Entry 4QZ1 (X-ray diffraction, 3.00 A resolution); this record covers chains B and C of the 28 polymer chains in the assembly.

== Chain B ==
Molecule: Proteasome subunit alpha type-3
Source organism: Saccharomyces cerevisiae
Notes: EC 3.4.25.1
UniProt: P23638 (PSA3_YEAST); residues 0-257 here correspond to UniProt positions 1-258 (UniProt number = residue number + 1)
Chain sequence (258 residues; each row starts with the number of its first residue; numbering starts at 0):
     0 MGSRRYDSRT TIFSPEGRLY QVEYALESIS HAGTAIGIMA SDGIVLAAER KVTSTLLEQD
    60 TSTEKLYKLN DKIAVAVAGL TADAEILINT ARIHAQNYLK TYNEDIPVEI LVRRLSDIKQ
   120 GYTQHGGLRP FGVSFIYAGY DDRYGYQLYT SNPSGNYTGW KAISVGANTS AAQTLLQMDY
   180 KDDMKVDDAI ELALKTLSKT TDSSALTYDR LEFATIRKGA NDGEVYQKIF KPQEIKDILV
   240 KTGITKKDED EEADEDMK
Not modelled in the structure: 0, 245-257
UniProt features mapped onto this chain:
  - cross-link (Glycyl lysine isopeptide (Lys-Gly)): Lys99 (interchain with G-Cter in ubiquitin), Lys198 (interchain with G-Cter in ubiquitin), Lys230 (interchain with G-Cter in ubiquitin)

== Chain C ==
Molecule: Proteasome subunit alpha type-4
Source organism: Saccharomyces cerevisiae
Notes: EC 3.4.25.1
UniProt: P40303 (PSA4_YEAST); residues -1 to 252 here correspond to UniProt positions 1-254 (UniProt number = residue number + 2)
Chain sequence (254 residues; numbered -1 to 252; the number before each row is that of its first residue; numbers below 1 keep their minus sign (Met-1 is residue -1)):
    -1 MSGYDRALSI FSPDGHIFQV EYALEAVKRG TCAVGVKGKN CVVLGCERRS TLKLQDTRIT
    59 PSKVSKIDSH VVLSFSGLNA DSRILIEKAR VEAQSHRLTL EDPVTVEYLT RYVAGVQQRY
   119 TQSGGVRPFG VSTLIAGFDP RDDEPKLYQT EPSGIYSSWS AQTIGRNSKT VREFLEKNYD
   179 RKEPPATVEE CVKLTVRSLL EVVQTGAKNI EITVVKPDSD IVALSSEEIN QYVTQIEQEK
   239 QEQQEQDKKK KSNH
Not modelled in the structure: -1 to 0, 241-252
UniProt features mapped onto this chain:
  - modified residue: Thr58 (Phosphothreonine)

== How chain B and chain C interact ==
Contacting residue pairs (76; chain B residue first):
  Arg3(B) with Arg4(C), hydrogen bond (backbone-side chain)
  Asp6(B) with Tyr2(C), hydrogen bond; Arg4(C), salt bridge
  Arg8(B) with Arg4(C)
  Thr10(B) with Leu6(C); Arg125(C)
  Ile11(B) with Leu6(C), hydrophobic; Gln17(C)
  Phe12(B) with Gln17(C), hydrogen bond (backbone-side chain); Tyr20(C), hydrophobic; Ala21(C), hydrophobic; Ala24(C), hydrophobic; Leu76(C), hydrophobic; Arg125(C); Pro126(C); Gly128(C)
  Ser13(B) with Tyr20(C)
  Pro14(B) with Tyr20(C), hydrophobic; Glu23(C)
  Glu15(B) with Glu23(C); Arg27(C), hydrogen bond (backbone-side chain)
  Gly16(B) with Tyr20(C); Glu23(C); Ala24(C); Arg27(C), hydrogen bond (backbone-side chain)
  Arg17(B) with Arg27(C)
  Leu18(B) with Arg125(C)
  Met38(B) with Asp54(C); Arg56(C)
  Arg112(B) with Arg81(C)
  Ser115(B) with Arg81(C), hydrogen bond (backbone-side chain)
  Asp116(B) with Arg81(C), salt bridge; Ile82(C)
  Gln119(B) with Ala78(C); Asp79(C); Ile82(C)
  Thr122(B) with Arg125(C), hydrogen bond (backbone-side chain)
  Gln123(B) with Tyr118(C); Val124(C); Arg125(C), hydrogen bond (backbone-backbone); Phe127(C)
  His124(B) with Gly123(C); Val124(C)
  Gly125(B) with Tyr2(C); Gly123(C)
  Gly126(B) with Tyr2(C)
  Tyr143(B) with Arg56(C), hydrogen bond (backbone-side chain); Ile57(C), hydrophobic
  Tyr145(B) with Arg56(C), hydrogen bond (backbone-side chain)
  Gln146(B) with Ile57(C)
  Leu147(B) with Ile57(C)
  Tyr148(B) with Ile57(C)
  Ser153(B) with Ala78(C)
  Gly154(B) with Ala78(C); Arg81(C), hydrogen bond (backbone-side chain)
  Asn155(B) with Asn77(C); Ala78(C)
  Tyr156(B) with Pro59(C), hydrophobic; Arg81(C)
  Gly158(B) with Gln53(C); Asp54(C), hydrogen bond (backbone-backbone); Ile57(C); Thr58(C), hydrogen bond (backbone-side chain)
  Trp159(B) with Leu50(C), hydrophobic; Lys51(C); Leu52(C); Gln53(C); Asp54(C)
  Lys160(B) with Leu52(C), hydrogen bond (backbone-backbone); Gln53(C); Asp54(C)
  Ala161(B) with Leu52(C), hydrogen bond (backbone-backbone)
  Gln172(B) with Lys51(C)
  Leu175(B) with Leu52(C)
  Gln176(B) with Lys51(C); Leu52(C)
Also at the interface, not in a pair above, chain B (40 interface residues in all): Thr157, Tyr179

== In short ==
40 residues of chain B and 31 residues of chain C are in contact, with 15 hydrogen bonds and 2 salt bridges.
Among the polar pairs are Asp6(B)-Arg4(C), Asp116(B)-Arg81(C) and Arg3(B)-Arg4(C).
Chain B is Proteasome subunit alpha type-3 and chain C is Proteasome subunit alpha type-4, both from
Saccharomyces cerevisiae; the structure, yCP beta5-M45T mutant in complex with the epoxyketone inhibitor ONX
0914, was determined by X-ray diffraction, deposited together with 4QUX, 4QUY, 4QV0, 4QV1, 4QV3, 4QV4 and 42
further entries.
